3OSZ - chains A and B; structure by X-ray diffraction, 2.26 A resolution.

# Chain A
Protein: Proteinase K
Organism: Engyodontium album
Notes: EC 3.4.21.64
UniProt: P06873 (PRTK_TRIAL); residues 1-279 here correspond to UniProt positions 106-384 (UniProt number = residue number + 105)
Amino-acid sequence (279 residues; numbered 1 to 279; the number before each row is that of its first residue):
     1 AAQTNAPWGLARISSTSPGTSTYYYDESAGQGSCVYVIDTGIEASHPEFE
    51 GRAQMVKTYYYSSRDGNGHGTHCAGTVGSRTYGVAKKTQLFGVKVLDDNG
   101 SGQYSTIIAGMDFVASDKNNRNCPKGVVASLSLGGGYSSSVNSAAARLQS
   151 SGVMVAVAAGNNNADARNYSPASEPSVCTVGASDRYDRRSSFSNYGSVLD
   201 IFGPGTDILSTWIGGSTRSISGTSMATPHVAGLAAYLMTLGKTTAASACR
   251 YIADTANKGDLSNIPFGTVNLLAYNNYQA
Disulfide bonds: C34-C123, C178-C249
Differences from the reference sequence: conflict D207 (Ser312 in P06873)
Ion coordination: Ca2+: P175, V177, D200
UniProt features mapped onto this chain:
  - active site (Charge relay system): D39, H69, S224
  - binding site (Ca(2+)): T16, P175, V177, D200, D260

# Chain B
Protein: 10-residue peptide
Amino-acid sequence (10 residues; each row starts with the number of its first residue):
     1 KGEADALSLD

# Chain A / chain B interface
Pairs across the interface (27; chain A residue first):
  N67(A) - D5(B)  hydrogen bond
  H69(A) - D5(B)
  L96(A) - K1(B)
  N99(A) - K1(B)  hydrogen bond (backbone-side chain)
  N99(A) - D5(B)
  G100(A) - K1(B)  hydrogen bond (backbone-side chain)
  G100(A) - A4(B)
  G100(A) - D5(B)
  S101(A) - K1(B)
  G102(A) - K1(B)  hydrogen bond (backbone-backbone)
  Y104(A) - K1(B)
  I107(A) - K1(B)
  L133(A) - E3(B)
  G134(A) - K1(B)
  G134(A) - G2(B)  hydrogen bond (backbone-backbone)
  G134(A) - E3(B)  hydrogen bond (backbone-backbone)
  G135(A) - K1(B)
  G135(A) - G2(B)
  A158(A) - E3(B)
  G160(A) - E3(B)
  N161(A) - E3(B)
  N161(A) - A4(B)
  F192(A) - D10(B)
  R218(A) - L7(B)
  S221(A) - L9(B)
  T223(A) - E3(B)
  S224(A) - E3(B)  hydrogen bond
Also at the interface, not in a pair above, chain A (24 interface residues in all): T40, S132, W212, I220

# Overview
The interface between chain A and chain B involves 24 residues on one side and 8 on the other, with 7 hydrogen
bonds. Polar pairs include N67(A)-D5(B), N99(A)-K1(B) and G100(A)-K1(B). UniProt lists 3 active-site residues
and 5 Ca2+-binding residues on chain A.
Here chain A is Proteinase K (Engyodontium album) and chain B is a 10-residue peptide. Entry 3OSZ (Crystal
Structure of the complex of proteinase K with an antimicrobial nonapeptide, at 2.26 A resolution) was
determined by X-ray diffraction.
